1NAM - chains A and H of the 5 polymer chains in the assembly; structure by X-ray diffraction, 2.70 A resolution.

Chain A:
Protein: BM3.3 T Cell Receptor alpha-Chain
From: Mus musculus
Notes: fragment: Fv Fragment, Variable Domain
Amino-acid sequence (116 residues; each row starts with the number of its first residue; note: 1 number in that range is skipped by the numbering (no residue carries it; nothing is unmodelled there)):
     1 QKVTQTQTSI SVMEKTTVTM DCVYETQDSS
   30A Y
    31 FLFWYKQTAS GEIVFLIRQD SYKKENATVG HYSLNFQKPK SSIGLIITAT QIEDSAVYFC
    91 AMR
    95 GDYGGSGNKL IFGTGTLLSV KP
Disulfide bonds: Cys22-Cys90
Covalent attachments: N-acetylglucosamine (NAG) linked to Asn56

Chain H:
Protein: H-2 class I histocompatibility antigen, K-B alpha chain precursor
From: Mus musculus
Notes: fragment: Extracellular Domains (alpha1, alpha2, alpha3)
UniProtKB: P01901 (HA1B_MOUSE); residues 1-275 here correspond to UniProt positions 22-296 (UniProt number = residue number + 21)
Amino-acid sequence (275 residues; each row starts with the number of its first residue):
     1 GPHSLRYFVT AVSRPGLGEP RYMEVGYVDD TEFVRFDSDA ENPRYEPRAR WMEQEGPEYW
    61 ERETQKAKGN EQSFRVDLRT LLGYYNQSKG GSHTIQVISG CEVGSDGRLL RGYQQYAYDG
   121 CDYIALNEDL KTWTAADMAA LITKHKWEQA GEAERLRAYL EGTCVEWLRR YLKNGNATLL
   181 RTDSPKAHVT HHSRPEDKVT LRCWALGFYP ADITLTWQLN GEELIQDMEL VETRPAGDGT
   241 FQKWASVVVP LGKEQYYTCH VYHQGLPEPL TLRWE
Disulfide bonds: Cys203-Cys259
UniProt features mapped onto this chain:
  - region: Glu275 (Connecting peptide)
  - glycosylation (N-linked (GlcNAc...) asparagine): Asn86, Asn176

How chain A and chain H interact:
Residue-residue contacts (17; chain A residue first):
  Gln27(A) with Glu58(H); Arg62(H), hydrogen bond
  Ser29(A) with Thr163(H), hydrogen bond
  Phe31(A) with Arg155(H)
  Tyr52(A) with Glu154(H); Arg155(H); Ala158(H), hydrophobic
  Lys53(A) with Glu154(H), salt bridge
  Asp96(A) with Gln65(H), hydrogen bond
  Tyr97(A) with Gln65(H), hydrogen bond (backbone-side chain); Lys66(H); Gly69(H); Asn70(H); Ser73(H)
  Gly98(A) with Gln65(H)
  Gly99(A) with Lys68(H); Gly69(H)
Interface residues without a listed pair, chain A (10 interface residues in all): Ser30

In short:
The interface between chain A and chain H involves 10 residues on one side and 12 on the other, with 4
hydrogen bonds and 1 salt bridge. Polar contacts include Lys53(A)-Glu154(H), Gln27(A)-Arg62(H) and
Ser29(A)-Thr163(H). Covalently linked N-acetylglucosamine: at Asn56(A).
Here chain A is BM3.3 T Cell Receptor alpha-Chain and chain H is H-2 class I histocompatibility antigen, K-B
alpha chain precursor, both from Mus musculus. Entry 1NAM (Murine alloreactive scfv TCR-peptide-MHC class I
molecule complex) was determined by X-ray diffraction together with 1NAN from the same study.
